2OU9 - chain A; structure by X-ray diffraction, 1.55 A resolution.

[Chain A]
Name: Lysozyme
From: Enterobacteria phage T4
Notes: EC 3.2.1.17
UniProtKB: P00720 (LYS_BPT4); residues 1-164 here = UniProt positions 1-164
Chain sequence (164 residues; each row starts with the number of its first residue):
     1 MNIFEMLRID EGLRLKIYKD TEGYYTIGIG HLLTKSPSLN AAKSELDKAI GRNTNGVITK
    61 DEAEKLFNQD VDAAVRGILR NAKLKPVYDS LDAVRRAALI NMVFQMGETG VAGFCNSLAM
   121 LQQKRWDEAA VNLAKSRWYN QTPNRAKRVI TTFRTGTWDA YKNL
Covalent attachments: compound MTN linked to C115
Sequence notes: engineered mutation T54 (Cys in P00720), A97 (Cys in P00720), A119 (Arg in P00720)
Ligand contacts: MTN (S-[(1-oxyl-2,2,5,5-tetramethyl-2,5-dihydro-1H-pyrrol-3-yl)methyl] methanesulfonothioate): K83, V87, A112, L118, A119
Swiss-Prot annotation at these positions:
  - active site (Proton donor/acceptor): E11, D20
  - binding site (substrate): L32, F104, S117, N132
  - mutagenesis: E11 (E11A/F/H/M/N: Complete loss of enzymatic activity; E11N: Loss of 84% of enzymatic activity; E11Q: Complete loss of activity), D20 (D20A/N/S/T: Complete loss of enzymatic activity; D20C: Nearly no effet on specific enzymatic activity; D20E/Q: Loss of 99% of enzymatic activity), T26 (T26E: Complete loss of activity at neutral pH; covalently bound substrate; T26H: Facilitates transglycosylation more effectively than hydrolysis; covalently bound substrate), G30 (G30A: Almost complete loss of enzymatic activity; G30F: Almost complete loss of enzymatic activity. The enzyme is destabilized by 1.5 kcal/mol), S117 (S117F: 10-fold decrease in enzymatic activity; S117I: 500-fold decrease in enzymatic activity; S117V: 50-fold decrease in enzymatic activity), N132 (N132I: 5-fold decrease in enzymatic activity; N132M/F: 2-fold decrease in enzymatic activity)
What the authors report for this chain:
  - binding site for MTN: A112

[In short]
Covalently linked compound MTN: at C115. UniProt lists active-site residues E11 and D20, 4 substrate-binding
residues and 6 mutagenesis sites. From the paper: a binding site for MTN at A112.
Chain A is Lysozyme (Enterobacteria phage T4); the structure, Structure of Spin-labeled T4 Lysozyme Mutant
T115R1/R119A, was determined by X-ray diffraction (same publication as 2IGC, 2NTG, 2NTH and 2OU8).
